8ZMT - chains P and T of the 20 polymer chains in the assembly; structure by electron microscopy, 2.52 A resolution.

Chain P:
Molecule: Cytochrome b-c1 complex subunit Rieske, mitochondrial
From: Saccharomyces cerevisiae
Notes: EC 7.1.1.8
Reference sequence: A0A8H8ULJ0 (A0A8H8ULJ0_YEASX); residues 31-215 here = UniProt positions 31-215
Chain sequence (185 residues; numbered 31 to 215; the number before each row is that of its first residue):
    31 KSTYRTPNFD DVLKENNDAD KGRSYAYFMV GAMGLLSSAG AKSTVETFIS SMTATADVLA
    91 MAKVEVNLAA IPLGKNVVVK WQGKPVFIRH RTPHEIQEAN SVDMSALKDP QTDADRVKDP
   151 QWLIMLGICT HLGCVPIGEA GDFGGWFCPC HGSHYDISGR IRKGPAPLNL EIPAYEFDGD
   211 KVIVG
Ligand contacts:
  - phosphatidic acid (6PH; (1R)-2-(phosphonooxy)-1-[(tridecanoyloxy)methyl]ethyl pentadecanoate): Val-60, Met-63, Gly-64, Ser-67
  - 2Fe-2S cluster (FES): His-161, Cys-164, Cys-178, His-181, Ser-183, Pro-195, Ala-196

Chain T:
Molecule: Cytochrome b-c1 complex subunit 9, mitochondrial
From: Saccharomyces cerevisiae
Reference sequence: P22289 (QCR9_YEAST); numbering as in UniProt (aligned over 4-58)
Chain sequence (55 residues; each row starts with the number of its first residue):
     4 SSLYKTFFKR NAVFVGTIFA GAFVFQTVFD TAITSWYENH NKGKLWKDVK ARIAA
Not modelled in the structure: 58

How chain P and chain T interact:
Pairs across the interface (21; chain P residue first):
  Asp-50(P) / Lys-8(T)  salt bridge
  Asp-50(P) / Arg-13(T)  salt bridge
  Arg-53(P) / Arg-13(T)
  Ser-54(P) / Tyr-7(T)  hydrogen bond (side chain-backbone)
  Ser-54(P) / Lys-8(T)
  Tyr-57(P) / Tyr-7(T)  hydrogen bond (backbone-side chain)
  Tyr-57(P) / Arg-13(T)
  Tyr-57(P) / Asn-14(T)
  Tyr-57(P) / Ala-15(T)
  Phe-58(P) / Tyr-7(T)  hydrophobic
  Gly-61(P) / Val-16(T)
  Gly-61(P) / Ile-21(T)
  Gly-64(P) / Ile-21(T)
  Leu-65(P) / Ile-21(T)
  Leu-65(P) / Gly-24(T)
  Leu-65(P) / Ala-25(T)
  Leu-66(P) / Phe-28(T)  hydrophobic
  Ser-68(P) / Phe-22(T)
  Ala-69(P) / Gln-29(T)  hydrogen bond (backbone-side chain)
  Lys-72(P) / Gln-29(T)
  Ser-73(P) / Gln-29(T)  hydrogen bond
Other interface residues (no listed pair), chain T (14 interface residues in all): Ser-4, Phe-26

Summary:
The interface between chain P and chain T involves 13 residues on one side and 14 on the other; the contacts
include 4 hydrogen bonds and 2 salt bridges. Among the polar pairs are Asp-50(P)/Lys-8(T), Asp-50(P)/Arg-13(T)
and Ser-54(P)/Tyr-7(T).
Chain P is Cytochrome b-c1 complex subunit Rieske, mitochondrial and chain T is Cytochrome b-c1 complex
subunit 9, mitochondrial, both from Saccharomyces cerevisiae; the structure, Cryo-EM structure of
Saccharomyces cerevisiae bc1 complex in Metyltetraprole-bound state, was determined by electron microscopy
together with 8YHQ and 8YIN from the same study.
